8E8H - chains A and P of the 3 polymer chains in the assembly; structure by X-ray diffraction, 2.13 A resolution.

# Chain A
Molecule: DNA polymerase eta
Source organism: Homo sapiens
Notes: EC 2.7.7.7
UniProtKB: Q9Y253 (POLH_HUMAN); numbering as in UniProt (aligned over 1-432)
Chain sequence (435 residues; numbered -2 to 432; the number before each row is that of its first residue; numbers below 1 keep their minus sign (Gly-2 is residue -2)):
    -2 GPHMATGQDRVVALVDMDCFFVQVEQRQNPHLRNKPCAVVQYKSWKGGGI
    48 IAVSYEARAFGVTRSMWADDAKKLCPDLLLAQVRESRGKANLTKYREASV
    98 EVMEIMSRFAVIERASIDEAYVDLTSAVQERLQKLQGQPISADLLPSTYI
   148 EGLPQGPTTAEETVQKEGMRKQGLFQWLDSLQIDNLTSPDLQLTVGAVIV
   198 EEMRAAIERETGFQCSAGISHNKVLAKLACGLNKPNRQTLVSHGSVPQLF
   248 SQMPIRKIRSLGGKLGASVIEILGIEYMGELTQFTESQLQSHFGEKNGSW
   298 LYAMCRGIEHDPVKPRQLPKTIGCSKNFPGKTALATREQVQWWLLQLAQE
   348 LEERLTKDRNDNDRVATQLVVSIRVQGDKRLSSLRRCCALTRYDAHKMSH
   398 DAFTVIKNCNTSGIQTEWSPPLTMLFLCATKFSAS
Unresolved in the structure: 154-161, 411-412
Construct notes: expression tag (-2 to 0)
Metal / ion sites: Mn2+ site 1: Asp13, Met14, Asp115 (together with 2'-deoxyguanosine-5'-triphosphate, diphosphate) (shared with DG10(P) of chain P); Mn2+ site 2: Asp13, Asp115, Glu116 (together with 2'-deoxyguanosine-5'-triphosphate) (shared with U9(P) of chain P)
Residues lining bound ligands: 2'-deoxyguanosine-5'-triphosphate / diphosphate: Asp13, Met14, Asp15, Cys16, Phe17, Phe18, Gln38, Ile48, Ala49, Tyr52, Arg55, Arg61, Leu89, Ser113, Ile114, Asp115, Glu116, Lys231
Curated features (UniProtKB/Swiss-Prot):
  - binding site (Mg(2+)): Asp13, Met14, Asp115, Glu116
  - binding site (Mn(2+)): Asp13, Met14, Asp115, Glu116
  - binding site (a 2'-deoxyribonucleoside 5'-triphosphate): Arg61
  - natural variant: Val37 (deletion: In XPV), Leu75 (deletion: In XPV), Arg93 (R93P: In XPV), Arg111 (R111H: In XPV), Thr122 (T122P: In XPV), Gly153 (G153D: In a breast cancer sample), Thr191 (T191P: In XPV), Gly263 (G263V: In XPV), Val266 (V266D: In XPV), Gly295 (G295R: In XPV), Arg361 (R361S: In XPV)
  - mutagenesis: Tyr52 (Y52A/F: Reduces DNA polymerase activity; Y52E: Reduces DNA polymerase activity. Increases fidelity of replication and reduces translesion bypass), Arg61 (R61A: Reduces enzymatic activity by two-thirds), Ser62 (S62G: Increased DNA polymerase activity and translesion bypass compared to wild-type), Ala68 (A68S/V: Severe reduction in thymine dimer translesion bypass), Asn324 to Pro326 (Reduces binding to chromatin and to monoubiquitinated PCNA. Abolishes binding to monoubiquitinated PCNA; when associated with 705-E--H-713 Del)
What the authors report for this chain:
  - mutagenesis - S113A (3-fold): decreased catalytic activity on dN primer end

# Chain P
Molecule: 9-nt DNA/RNA hybrid strand
Sequence (9 nucleotides; row label = number of the first residue in the row):
     2 AGCGTCAUG
Metal / ion sites: Mn2+ site 1: U9 (together with 2'-deoxyguanosine-5'-triphosphate) (shared with Asp13(A), Asp115(A), Glu116(A) of chain A); Mn2+ site 2: DG10 (together with 2'-deoxyguanosine-5'-triphosphate, diphosphate) (shared with Asp13(A), Met14(A), Asp115(A) of chain A)

# Chain A / chain P interface
Contacting residue pairs (35; chain A residue first):
  Asp13(A) - DG10(P)  phosphate contact
  Phe17(A) - DG10(P)  hydrogen bond to the phosphate
  Phe18(A) - DG10(P)  hydrogen bond to the phosphate
  Gln38(A) - DG10(P)  hydrogen bond to the base
  Ile48(A) - DG10(P)  sugar contact
  Ala49(A) - DG10(P)  phosphate contact
  Arg61(A) - U9(P)  hydrogen bond to the sugar
  Ser113(A) - U9(P)  hydrogen bond to the phosphate
  Ile114(A) - DG10(P)  sugar contact
  Asp115(A) - U9(P)  phosphate contact
  Asp115(A) - DG10(P)  phosphate contact
  Glu116(A) - U9(P)  phosphate contact
  Glu116(A) - DG10(P)  phosphate contact
  Lys224(A) - U9(P)  salt bridge to the phosphate
  Ile255(A) - DA8(P)  phosphate contact
  Arg256(A) - DA8(P)  phosphate contact
  Ser257(A) - DC7(P)  phosphate contact
  Ser257(A) - DA8(P)  hydrogen bond to the phosphate
  Leu258(A) - DA8(P)  phosphate contact
  Gly259(A) - DA8(P)  hydrogen bond to the phosphate
  Gly260(A) - DC7(P)  phosphate contact
  Gly260(A) - DA8(P)  phosphate contact
  Lys261(A) - DT6(P)  salt bridge to the phosphate
  Lys261(A) - DC7(P)  hydrogen bond to the phosphate
  Leu262(A) - DC7(P)  hydrogen bond to the phosphate
  Arg377(A) - DC4(P)  salt bridge to the phosphate
  Arg377(A) - DG5(P)  salt bridge to the phosphate
  Leu381(A) - DC4(P)  phosphate contact
  Arg382(A) - DA2(P)  sugar contact
  Arg382(A) - DG3(P)  salt bridge to the phosphate
  Arg382(A) - DC4(P)  hydrogen bond to the phosphate
  Arg383(A) - DG3(P)  hydrogen bond to the phosphate
  Arg383(A) - DC4(P)  salt bridge to the phosphate
  Cys384(A) - DA2(P)  sugar contact
  Cys384(A) - DG3(P)  hydrogen bond to the phosphate
Other interface residues (no listed pair), chain A (30 interface residues in all): Cys16, Leu89, Lys376, Ser379, Ser380

# Overview
The interface between chain A and chain P involves 30 residues on one side and 9 on the other, with 12
hydrogen bonds and 6 salt bridges. Among the polar pairs are Gln38(A)-DG10(P), Arg61(A)-U9(P) and
Phe17(A)-DG10(P). The paper reports that S113A of chain A reduces catalytic activity on dN primer end.
Here chain A is DNA polymerase eta (Homo sapiens) and chain P is a 9-nt DNA/RNA hybrid strand. Entry 8E8H
(Human DNA polymerase eta-DNA-rU-ended primer ternary mismatch complex:reaction with 10 mM Mn2+ for 300s) was
determined by X-ray diffraction together with 8E85, 8E86, 8E87, 8E88, 8E89, 8E8A and 8 further entries from
the same study.
